Entry 8QMA (electron microscopy, 3.50 A resolution); this record covers chains G and F of the 19 polymer chains in the assembly.

# Chain G
Name: PAP4
Organism: Sinapis alba
Chain sequence (264 residues; numbered 1 to 264; the number before each row is that of its first residue):
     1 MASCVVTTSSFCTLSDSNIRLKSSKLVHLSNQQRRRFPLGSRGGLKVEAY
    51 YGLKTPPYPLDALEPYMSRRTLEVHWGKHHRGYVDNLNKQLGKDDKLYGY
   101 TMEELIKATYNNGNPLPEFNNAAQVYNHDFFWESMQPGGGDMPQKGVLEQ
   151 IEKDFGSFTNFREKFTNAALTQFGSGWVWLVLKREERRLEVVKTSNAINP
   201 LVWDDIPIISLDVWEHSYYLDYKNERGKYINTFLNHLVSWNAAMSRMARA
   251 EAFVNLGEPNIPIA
Unresolved in the structure: 1-49, 264
Metal / ion sites: Fe ion: His75, His128, Asp212, His216

# Chain F
Name: PAP3
Organism: Sinapis alba
Chain sequence (675 residues; numbered 1 to 675; the number before each row is that of its first residue):
     1 MQICQATLTTFTFTNPSNPNFCKPKPLFPSFQPPRRVTLPPCRGFSSDEF
    51 PVDETFLEKFGPKDKDTEDEARRRNWIERGWAPWEEILTPEADFARKSLN
   101 EGEEVPLQSPEAIEAFKMLRPSYRKKKIKEMGITEDEWYAKQFEIRGDKP
   151 PPLDTSWAGPLVVRQIPPRDWPPKGWEVDRKELEFIREAHKLMAERVWLE
   201 DLDKDLKVGEDATVDKMCLERFKVFLKQYNEWVEANKDRLEEDSYKYDQD
   251 FYPGRRIRGKDYKEGMYELPFYYPGMICEGTVTTLHLYQGAFVDIGGVHE
   301 GWVPIKGNDWFWIRHFIRVGMHVIVEITAKRDPYRFRFPLELRFVHPNID
   351 HMIFNKFDFPPIFHRDGDTNPDEIRRDCGRPPEPRKDPGSKPEEEGLLSD
   401 HPYVDKLWQLHVAEQMILDDYEANPEKYKGKKLSELSDDEGFDERKEIEH
   451 GEAYYKKTKLPKVILKTSVKELDLEAALIERKYHNKLMMEAKARGEGYKI
   501 EKLRRNIEMDEYDSLHWRRSLEEREALLRDISSRQALGLPLEEPGRYKPG
   551 SFFGKDQYDPTSALYQYDYWGEPKNSEISKQERMKDAHNKSIVGKGNVWY
   601 DMSYDDAIKQTIERRKAESNVVTQKEEETESKEEEEDDDDEYEFDDFDYS
   651 ILSDESSIGYSEQQPLVNGTQVFTD
Unresolved in the structure: 1-66, 423, 551-675

# Interface between chain G and chain F
Residue-residue contacts - 65 pairs, chain G then chain F:
  Tyr50(G) - Arg169(F)  hydrogen bond (backbone-side chain)
  Tyr50(G) - Arg187(F)
  Tyr50(G) - His190(F)
  Tyr50(G) - Lys191(F)
  Tyr51(G) - Arg169(F)
  Gly52(G) - Lys191(F)
  Gly52(G) - Ala194(F)
  Leu53(G) - Ala194(F)
  Lys54(G) - Ala194(F)
  Lys54(G) - Arg196(F)
  Thr55(G) - Arg196(F)  hydrogen bond (backbone-side chain)
  Pro56(G) - Arg196(F)
  Pro57(G) - Arg196(F)
  Pro57(G) - Trp198(F)
  Leu91(G) - Arg169(F)
  Asp95(G) - Arg180(F)  salt bridge
  Asp95(G) - Arg187(F)  salt bridge
  Tyr98(G) - Arg169(F)  hydrogen bond (backbone-side chain)
  Tyr98(G) - Arg187(F)  hydrogen bond (side chain-backbone)
  Tyr98(G) - His190(F)  hydrogen bond
  Gly99(G) - Arg169(F)
  Gly99(G) - Asp170(F)
  Gly99(G) - Tyr273(F)  hydrogen bond (backbone-side chain)
  Tyr100(G) - Arg169(F)
  Tyr100(G) - Tyr273(F)  hydrogen bond (backbone-side chain)
  Thr101(G) - Tyr273(F)  hydrogen bond (backbone-side chain)
  Thr101(G) - Pro274(F)
  Tyr110(G) - Pro540(F)
  Asn112(G) - Glu543(F)
  Asn112(G) - Pro544(F)
  Gly113(G) - Arg534(F)  hydrogen bond (backbone-side chain)
  Gly113(G) - Pro540(F)
  Asn114(G) - Arg534(F)
  Pro115(G) - Leu539(F)
  Glu133(G) - Arg196(F)  salt bridge
  Ser195(G) - Leu537(F)
  Asn196(G) - Leu537(F)
  Arg249(G) - Glu326(F)  salt bridge
  Glu251(G) - Asp350(F)
  Ala252(G) - Arg343(F)
  Ala252(G) - Asp350(F)
  Phe253(G) - Thr328(F)
  Phe253(G) - Lys356(F)
  Asn255(G) - Asp350(F)  hydrogen bond (side chain-backbone)
  Asn255(G) - His351(F)  hydrogen bond (side chain-backbone)
  Asn255(G) - Met352(F)
  Asn255(G) - Ile353(F)
  Asn255(G) - Phe354(F)
  Asn255(G) - Lys356(F)
  Gly257(G) - Phe354(F)
  Glu258(G) - Arg73(F)  salt bridge
  Glu258(G) - Phe354(F)
  Pro259(G) - Trp76(F)
  Pro259(G) - Phe354(F)
  Asn260(G) - Trp312(F)  hydrogen bond
  Ile261(G) - Arg72(F)
  Ile261(G) - Arg73(F)
  Ile261(G) - Trp76(F)  hydrophobic
  Ile261(G) - Trp81(F)  hydrophobic
  Pro262(G) - Arg72(F)
  Pro262(G) - Trp76(F)
  Pro262(G) - Trp81(F)
  Pro262(G) - Pro83(F)  hydrophobic
  Pro262(G) - Phe311(F)  hydrophobic
  Ile263(G) - Arg72(F)
Interface residues without a listed pair, chain G (38 interface residues in all): Asn88, Arg187, Ile198, Val254
Interface residues without a listed pair, chain F (36 interface residues in all): Ile77, Asp148, Ala536

# Overview
Chain G and chain F form an interface of 38 and 36 residues respectively, with 12 hydrogen bonds and 5 salt
bridges. Polar contacts include Asp95(G)-Arg180(F), Asp95(G)-Arg187(F) and Glu133(G)-Arg196(F). The Fe ion
site is built by His75(G), His128(G), Asp212(G) and His216(G).
Here chain G is PAP4 and chain F is PAP3, both from Sinapis alba. Entry 8QMA (Structure of the plastid-encoded
RNA polymerase complex (PEP) from Sinapis alba) was determined by electron microscopy.
